PDB entry 1MTL | X-ray diffraction, 2.80 A resolution | chains A and B of the 4 polymer chains in the assembly

# Chain A (and B)
Protein: G/U mismatch-specific DNA glycosylase
Organism: Escherichia coli
Notes: EC 3.2.2.-; chain B of this document is another copy of the same molecule, construct and numbering; everything in this record applies to it too
UniProtKB: P0A9H1 (MUG_ECOLI); numbering as in UniProt (aligned over 1-168)
Sequence (168 residues; each row starts with the number of its first residue):
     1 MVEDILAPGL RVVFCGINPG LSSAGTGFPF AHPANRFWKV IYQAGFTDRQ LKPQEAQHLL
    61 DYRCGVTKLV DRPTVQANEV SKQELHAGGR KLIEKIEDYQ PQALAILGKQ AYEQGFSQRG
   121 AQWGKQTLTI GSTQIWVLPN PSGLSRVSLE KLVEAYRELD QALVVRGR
Disordered / not traced: 1, 71-76, 165-168 (chain B: 74-77, 165-168)

# Chain A / chain B interface
Contacting residue pairs (9):
  His-32(A) / Leu-144(B)
  Ala-77(A) / Ser-22(B)
  Asn-78(A) / Ala-31(B)
  Asn-78(A) / Pro-33(B)
  Glu-79(A) / Pro-33(B)
  Gly-143(A) / Leu-144(B)
  Leu-144(A) / His-32(B)
  Leu-144(A) / Gly-143(B)
  Leu-144(A) / Leu-144(B)  hydrophobic
Interface residues without a listed pair, chain A (8 interface residues in all): Leu-21, Ala-34
Interface residues without a listed pair, chain B (8 interface residues in all): Gly-25, Thr-26

# Summary
Chain A and chain B each contribute 8 residues to their interface.
Both chains are G/U mismatch-specific DNA glycosylase (Escherichia coli). Entry 1MTL (Non-productive MUG-DNA
complex) was determined by X-ray diffraction.
